PDB entry 3RFR | X-ray diffraction, 2.68 A resolution | chains K and I of the 11 polymer chains in the assembly

# Chain K
Name: PmoC
From: Methylocystis sp. M
Reference sequence: Q9KX37 (Q9KX37_9RHIZ); residue numbers follow UniProt; this construct covers 1-256
Amino-acid sequence (256 residues; row label = number of the first residue in the row):
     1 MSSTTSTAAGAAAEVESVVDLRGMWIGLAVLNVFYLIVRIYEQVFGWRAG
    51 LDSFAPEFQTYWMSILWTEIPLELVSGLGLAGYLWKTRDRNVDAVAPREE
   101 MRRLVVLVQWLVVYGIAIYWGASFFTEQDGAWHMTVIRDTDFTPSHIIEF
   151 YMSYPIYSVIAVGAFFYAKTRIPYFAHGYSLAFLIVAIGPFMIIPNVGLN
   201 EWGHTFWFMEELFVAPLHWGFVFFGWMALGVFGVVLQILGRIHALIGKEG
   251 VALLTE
Disordered / not traced: 1-15, 198-223, 253-256
Metal / ion sites: Zn2+: Asp129, His133

# Chain I
Name: PmoB
From: Methylocystis sp. M
Reference sequence: Q9KX36 (Q9KX36_9RHIZ); residue numbers follow UniProt; this construct covers 1-419
Amino-acid sequence (419 residues; numbered 1 to 419; the number before each row is that of its first residue):
     1 MKKLVKLAAFGAAAAVAATLGAIAPASAHGEKSQQAFLRMRTLNWYDVQW
    51 SKTTVNVNEEMILSGKVHVFSAWPQAVANPRVSFLNAGEPGPVLVRTAQF
   101 IGEQFAPRSVSLEIGKDYAFSINLRGRRAGRWHVHAQINVEGGGPIIGPG
   151 QWIEIKGDMKDFTDPVTLLDGSTVDLENYGISRIYAWHLPWLAVGAAWIL
   201 FWFIRKGIIASYVRVAEGRPDDVIGDDDRRIGAIVLALTILATIVGYAVT
   251 NSTFPRTIPLQAGLQKPLTPIETEGTVGVGKEQVTTELNGGVYKVPGREL
   301 TINVKVKNGTSQPVRLGEYTAAGLRFLNPTVFTQKPDFPDYLLADRGLSN
   351 DDVIAPGESKEIVVKIQDARWDIERLSDLAYDTDSQVGGLLFFFTPDGKR
   401 FAAEIGGPVIPKFVAGDMP
Disordered / not traced: 1-28, 415-419
Metal / ion sites: Cu ion: His29, His133, His135

# Interface between chain K and chain I
Contacting residue pairs - 26 pairs, chain K then chain I:
  Trp47(K) - Arg128(I)
  Trp47(K) - Trp132(I)
  Arg48(K) - Arg131(I)
  Arg48(K) - Trp152(I)
  Leu51(K) - Pro90(I)  hydrophobic
  Asp52(K) - His29(I)
  Phe54(K) - Lys32(I)
  Phe54(K) - Ser33(I)
  Phe54(K) - Arg375(I)
  Thr135(K) - Glu89(I)
  Thr135(K) - Pro90(I)
  Thr135(K) - Gly91(I)
  Ile137(K) - Gln137(I)
  Ile137(K) - Pro145(I)  hydrophobic
  Ile137(K) - Ile147(I)  hydrophobic
  Arg138(K) - Ser33(I)
  Asp139(K) - Gly30(I)  hydrogen bond (side chain-backbone)
  Asp139(K) - Ser33(I)  hydrogen bond (backbone-side chain)
  Leu236(K) - Tyr212(I)  hydrophobic
  Leu239(K) - Ile209(I)  hydrophobic
  Leu239(K) - Tyr212(I)
  Gly240(K) - Tyr212(I)
  His243(K) - Tyr212(I)
  His243(K) - Val213(I)
  His243(K) - Ala216(I)
  His243(K) - Glu217(I)  salt bridge
Also at the interface, not in a pair above, chain K (15 interface residues in all): Met134, Ile242

# Summary
The interface between chain K and chain I involves 15 residues on one side and 20 on the other; the contacts
include 2 hydrogen bonds and 1 salt bridge. Polar pairs include His243(K)-Glu217(I), Asp139(K)-Gly30(I) and
Asp139(K)-Ser33(I). Asp129(K) and His133(K) coordinate Zn2+.
Chain K is PmoC and chain I is PmoB, both from Methylocystis sp. M; the structure, Crystal Structure of
particulate methane monooxygenase (pMMO) from Methylocystis sp. strain M, was determined by X-ray diffraction,
deposited together with 3RGB.
